Entry 3LFO (X-ray diffraction, 1.80 A resolution); this record covers chain A.

Chain A:
Name: 50S ribosomal protein L30e
Organism: Thermococcus celer
UniProtKB: P29160 (RL30E_THECE); residues 0-100 here correspond to UniProt positions 1-101 (UniProt number = residue number + 1)
Amino-acid sequence (101 residues; numbered 0 to 100; the number before each row is that of its first residue; numbering starts at 0):
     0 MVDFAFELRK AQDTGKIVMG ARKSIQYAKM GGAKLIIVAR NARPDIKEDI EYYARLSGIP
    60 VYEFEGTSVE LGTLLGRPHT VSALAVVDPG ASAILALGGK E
Differences from the reference sequence: engineered mutation A90 (Glu91 in P29160), A92 (Arg93 in P29160)
From the paper describing this entry:
  - contacts within the chain: K46-E62 (salt bridge) (proposed by the authors, not directly observed)
  - contacts within the chain: K46-E62 (salt bridge)

In short:
The paper reports contacts within the chain involving K46 and E62.
Chain A is 50S ribosomal protein L30e (Thermococcus celer); the structure, Crystal structure of T. celer L30e
E90A/R92A variant, was determined by X-ray diffraction (same publication as 3RA5 and 3RA6).
